PDB entry 2DAP | X-ray diffraction, 2.20 A resolution | chain A

== Chain A ==
Molecule: Diaminopimelic acid dehydrogenase
From: Corynebacterium glutamicum
Notes: EC 1.4.1.16
UniProtKB: P04964 (DDH_CORGL); residues 1-320 here = UniProt positions 1-320
Sequence (320 residues; numbered 1 to 320; the number before each row is that of its first residue):
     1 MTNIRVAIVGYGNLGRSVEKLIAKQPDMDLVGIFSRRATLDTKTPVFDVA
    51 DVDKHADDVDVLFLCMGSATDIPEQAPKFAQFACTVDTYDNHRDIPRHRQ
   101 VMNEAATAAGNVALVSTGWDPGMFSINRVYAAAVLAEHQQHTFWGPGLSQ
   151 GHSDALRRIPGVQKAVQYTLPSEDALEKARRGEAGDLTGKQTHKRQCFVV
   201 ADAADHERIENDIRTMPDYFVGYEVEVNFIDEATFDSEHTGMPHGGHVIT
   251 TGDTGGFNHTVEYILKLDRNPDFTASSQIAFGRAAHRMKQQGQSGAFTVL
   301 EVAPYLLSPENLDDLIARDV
Residues lining bound ligands: 2,6-diaminopimelic acid (API): D90, W119, D120, W144, L148, S149, Q150, G151, H152, T169, R195, H244, N270
Swiss-Prot annotation at these positions:
  - binding site (NADP(+)): Y11 to L14, S35 to R37, C65 to S68, T88 to D90, T117 to P121
  - binding site (substrate): D90, D120, W144, Q150, G151, T169, R195, H244, N270

== In short ==
Chain A binds 2,6-diaminopimelic acid. Curated annotation (UniProt) lists 19 NADP+-binding residues and 9
substrate-binding residues.
Chain A is Diaminopimelic acid dehydrogenase (Corynebacterium glutamicum); the structure, C. glutamicum dap
dehydrogenase in complex with dap, was determined by X-ray diffraction together with 3DAP from the same study.
